4C02 - chains A and B; structure by X-ray diffraction, 2.17 A resolution.

== Chain A ==
Name: Activin receptor type-1
Organism: Homo sapiens
Notes: EC 2.7.10.2, 2.7.11.30; fragment: kinase domain, residues 172-499
Reference sequence: Q04771 (ACVR1_HUMAN); numbering as in UniProt (aligned over 172-499)
Chain sequence (330 residues; numbered 170 to 499; the number before each row is that of its first residue):
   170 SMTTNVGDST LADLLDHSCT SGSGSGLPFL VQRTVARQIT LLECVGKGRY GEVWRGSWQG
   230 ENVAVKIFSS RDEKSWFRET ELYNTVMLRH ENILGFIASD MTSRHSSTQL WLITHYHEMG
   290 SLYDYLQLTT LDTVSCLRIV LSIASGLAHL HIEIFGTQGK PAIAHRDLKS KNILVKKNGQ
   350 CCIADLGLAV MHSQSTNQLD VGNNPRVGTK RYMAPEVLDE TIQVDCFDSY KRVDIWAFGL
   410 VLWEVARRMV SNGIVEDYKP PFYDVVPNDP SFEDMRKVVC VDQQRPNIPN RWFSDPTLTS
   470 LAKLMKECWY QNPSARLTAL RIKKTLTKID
Disordered / not traced: 170-177, 186-189, 274-275, 371-373
Sequence notes: expression tag (170-171)
Residues lining bound ligands:
  - citrate anion (FLC), molecule 1: R258, H259, E260, I262, L263, G264, H284, H286, K345, C351
  - citrate anion (FLC), molecule 2: H259, H318, I321, I323, L489, K492
  - citrate anion (FLC), molecule 3: H284, Y285, H286, E287, K345, K346
  - citrate anion (FLC), molecule 4: A317, H320, I321, K400, T487, A488, L489
  - citrate anion (FLC), molecule 5: F324, G325, Q363
  - citrate anion (FLC), molecule 6: K338, K340, T378, R380, N437, D438, P439
  - citrate anion (FLC), molecule 7: T487, L489, R490, K493
  - Dorsomorphin (TAK; 6-[4-(2-piperidin-1-ylethoxy)phenyl]-3-pyridin-4-ylpyrazolo[1,5-a]pyrimidine): V214, V222, A233, K235, L263, T283, H284, Y285, H286, E287, G289, L343, A353, D354
UniProt features mapped onto this chain:
  - active site: D336 (Proton acceptor)
  - binding site (ATP): V214 to V222, K235
  - natural variant: P197 to F198 (sequence variant, change not given here; In FOP), R202 (R202I: In FOP), R206 (R206H: In FOP), Q207 (Q207E: In FOP), G328 (G328E: In FOP; G328R: In FOP; G328W: In FOP), G356 (G356D: In FOP), R375 (R375P: In FOP)
  - mutagenesis: T203 (T203V: Almost complete loss of alcaline phosphatase induction; in association with A-325), Q207 (Q207D: Strong induction of SMAD1 phosphorylation), G325 (G325A: Almost complete loss of alcaline phosphatase induction; in association with V-203)

== Chain B ==
Name: Peptidyl-prolyl cis-trans isomerase FKBP1B
Organism: Homo sapiens
Notes: EC 5.2.1.8
Reference sequence: P68106 (FKB1B_HUMAN); residue numbers follow UniProt; this construct covers 1-108
Chain sequence (108 residues; each row starts with the number of its first residue):
     1 MGVEIETISP GDGRTFPKKG QTCVVHYTGM LQNGKKFDSS RDRNKPFKFR IGKQEVIKGF
    61 EEGAAQMSLG QRAKLTCTPD VAYGATGHPG VIPPNATLIF DVELLNLE
Residues lining bound ligands: citrate anion (FLC): P79, A82, Y83, G84, A85, T86, G87

== Interface between chain A and chain B ==
Contacting residue pairs (36; chain A residue first):
  P197(A) with R43(B)
  F198(A) with F37(B); D38(B); Y83(B); H88(B); V91(B), hydrophobic; I92(B), hydrophobic
  L199(A) with Y27(B); D38(B), hydrogen bond (backbone-side chain); F47(B), hydrophobic; F60(B), hydrophobic; Y83(B)
  V200(A) with F47(B), hydrophobic
  Q201(A) with H88(B), hydrogen bond
  R202(A) with E55(B); I57(B); Y83(B)
  T203(A) with F47(B); E55(B), hydrogen bond (side chain-backbone)
  R206(A) with Q54(B)
  Q207(A) with R50(B); E55(B), hydrogen bond
  W245(A) with T86(B); P89(B)
  F246(A) with P89(B), hydrophobic
  T249(A) with P89(B)
  E250(A) with P89(B); G90(B)
  N253(A) with H88(B), hydrogen bond; P89(B), hydrogen bond (side chain-backbone); V91(B)
  T254(A) with G90(B)
  S268(A) with H88(B)
  M270(A) with Y83(B); T86(B); G87(B)
Also at the interface, not in a pair above, chain A (18 interface residues in all): S190
Also at the interface, not in a pair above, chain B (21 interface residues in all): K48, V56, F100

== Summary ==
The interface between chain A and chain B involves 18 residues on one side and 21 on the other, with 6
hydrogen bonds. Polar contacts include L199(A)-D38(B), Q201(A)-H88(B) and T203(A)-E55(B). Ligands of chain A:
7 copies of citrate anion and Dorsomorphin.
Here chain A is Activin receptor type-1 and chain B is Peptidyl-prolyl cis-trans isomerase FKBP1B, both from
Homo sapiens. Entry 4C02 (Crystal structure of human ACVR1 (ALK2) in complex with FKBP12.6 and dorsomorphin)
was determined by X-ray diffraction.
